8JXL - chains D and H of the 12 polymer chains in the assembly; structure by electron microscopy, 2.98 A resolution.

== Chain D ==
Protein: Methylcrotonoyl-CoA carboxylase beta chain, mitochondrial
From: Homo sapiens
Notes: EC 6.4.1.4
UniProtKB: Q9HCC0 (MCCB_HUMAN); residues 1-563 here = UniProt positions 1-563
Sequence (563 residues; numbered 1 to 563; the number before each row is that of its first residue):
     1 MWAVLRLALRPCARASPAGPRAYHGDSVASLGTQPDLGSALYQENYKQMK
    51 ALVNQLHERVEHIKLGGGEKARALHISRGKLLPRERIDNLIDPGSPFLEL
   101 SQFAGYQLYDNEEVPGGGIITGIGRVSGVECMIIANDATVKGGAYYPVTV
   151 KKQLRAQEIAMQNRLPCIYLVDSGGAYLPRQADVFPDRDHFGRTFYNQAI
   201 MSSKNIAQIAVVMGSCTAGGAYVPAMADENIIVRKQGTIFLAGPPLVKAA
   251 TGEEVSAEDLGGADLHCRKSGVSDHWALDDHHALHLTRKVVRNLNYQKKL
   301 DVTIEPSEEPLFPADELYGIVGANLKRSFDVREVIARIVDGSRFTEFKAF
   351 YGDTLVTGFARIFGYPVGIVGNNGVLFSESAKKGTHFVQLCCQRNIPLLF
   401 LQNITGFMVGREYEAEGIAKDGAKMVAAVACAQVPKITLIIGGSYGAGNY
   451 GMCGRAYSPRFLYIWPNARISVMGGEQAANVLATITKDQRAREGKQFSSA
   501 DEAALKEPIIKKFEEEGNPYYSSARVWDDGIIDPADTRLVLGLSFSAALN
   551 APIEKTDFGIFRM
Not modelled in the structure: 1-22, 246-254
UniProt features mapped onto this chain:
  - region: Arg343 to Asn372 (Acyl-CoA binding)
  - modified residue: Lys70 (N6-acetyllysine), Lys141 (N6-succinyllysine), Lys495 (N6-acetyllysine), Lys511 (N6-acetyllysine)
  - natural variant: Ser39 (S39F: In MCC2D), Gly68 (G68V: In MCC2D; uncertain significance), Glu99 (E99Q: In MCC2D), Ser101 (S101F: In MCC2D), Gly105 (G105R: In MCC2D; uncertain significance), Gly118 (deletion: In MCC2D), Cys131 (C131F: In MCC2D), Thr139 (T139I: In MCC2D), Tyr146 (Y146N: In MCC2D), Lys152 (K152T: In MCC2D), Arg155 (R155Q: In MCC2D; R155W: In MCC2D), Asn163 (N163D: In MCC2D; uncertain significance), 42 further natural variant entries in UniProt
Small-molecule neighbours:
  - TW3 (S-[2-[3-[[(2R)-4-[[[(2S,3S,4S,5S)-5-(6-aminopurin-9-yl)-4-oxidanyl-3-phosphonooxy-oxolan-2-yl]methoxy-oxidanyl-phosphoryl]oxy-oxidanyl-phosphoryl]oxy-3,3-dimethyl-2-oxidanyl-butanoyl]amino]propanoylamino]ethyl] 3-methylbut-2-enethioate), molecule 1: Arg78, Lys141, Gly142, Ala144, Gly174, Gly175, Ala176, Tyr177, Leu178, Phe185, Phe191, Ser215, Thr217, Ala218, Gly219
  - TW3, molecule 2: Gly446, Ala447, Tyr450, Val472, Met473, Val481, Ile485, Gln489
From the paper describing this entry:
  - binding site for TW3: Arg78, Lys141, Gly174, Ala176, Tyr177, Phe191, Tyr450
  - mutagenesis - L241R, A242F: decreased catalytic activity on TW3
  - catalytic residues: Phe407, Ala447 (proposed by the authors, not directly observed)

== Chain H ==
Protein: Methylcrotonoyl-CoA carboxylase subunit alpha, mitochondrial
From: Homo sapiens
Notes: EC 6.4.1.4
UniProtKB: Q96RQ3 (MCCA_HUMAN); numbering as in UniProt (aligned over 1-725)
Sequence (725 residues; each row starts with the number of its first residue):
     1 MAAASAVSVLLVAAERNRWHRLPSLLLPPRTWVWRQRTMKYTTATGRNIT
    51 KVLIANRGEIACRVMRTAKKLGVQTVAVYSEADRNSMHVDMADEAYSIGP
   101 APSQQSYLSMEKIIQVAKTSAAQAIHPGCGFLSENMEFAELCKQEGIIFI
   151 GPPPSAIRDMGIKSTSKSIMAAAGVPVVEGYHGEDQSDQCLKEHARRIGY
   201 PVMIKAVRGGGGKGMRIVRSEQEFQEQLESARREAKKSFNDDAMLIEKFV
   251 DTPRHVEVQVFGDHHGNAVYLFERDCSVQRRHQKIIEEAPAPGIKSEVRK
   301 KLGEAAVRAAKAVNYVGAGTVEFIMDSKHNFCFMEMNTRLQVEHPVTEMI
   351 TGTDLVEWQLRIAAGEKIPLSQEEITLQGHAFEARIYAEDPSNNFMPVAG
   401 PLVHLSTPRADPSTRIETGVRQGDEVSVHYDPMIAKLVVWAADRQAALTK
   451 LRYSLRQYNIVGLHTNIDFLLNLSGHPEFEAGNVHTDFIPQHHKQLLLSR
   501 KAAAKESLCQAALGLILKEKAMTDTFTLQAHDQFSPFSSSSGRRLNISYT
   551 RNMTLKDGKNNVAIAVTYNHDGSYSMQIEDKTFQVLGNLYSEGDCTYLKC
   601 SVNGVASKAKLIILENTIYLFSKEGSIEIDIPVPKYLSSVSSQETQGGPL
   651 APMTGTIEKVFVKAGDKVKAGDSLMVMIAMKMEHTIKSPKDGTVKKVFYR
   701 EGAQANRHTPLVEFEEEESDKRESE
Not modelled in the structure: 1-46, 183-245, 718-725

== How chain D and chain H interact ==
Residue-residue contacts - 7 pairs, chain D then chain H:
  Tyr23(D) - Glu519(H)
  Tyr23(D) - Met522(H)  hydrophobic
  Tyr23(D) - Thr523(H)
  Tyr23(D) - Phe526(H)
  His24(D) - Phe526(H)
  Ser27(D) - Leu637(H)
  Ala29(D) - Leu637(H)
Interface residues without a listed pair, chain D (5 interface residues in all): Val28

== Summary ==
Chain D and chain H each contribute 5 residues to their interface. Chain D binds compound TW3. From the paper:
catalytic residues Phe407(D) and Ala447(D); L241R and A242F of chain D reduce catalytic activity on TW3.
Chain D is Methylcrotonoyl-CoA carboxylase beta chain, mitochondrial and chain H is Methylcrotonoyl-CoA
carboxylase subunit alpha, mitochondrial, both from Homo sapiens; the structure, Human 3-methylcrotonyl-CoA
carboxylase in MCCU state with MCoA, was determined by electron microscopy (same publication as 7YBU, 8J4Z,
8J78, 8J7D, 8JAK, 8JAW and 3 further entries).
